3D31 - chains C and D of the 4 polymer chains in the assembly; structure by X-ray diffraction, 3.00 A resolution.

Chain C (and D):
Molecule: Sulfate/molybdate ABC transporter, permease protein
From: Methanosarcina acetivorans
Notes: chain D of this document is another copy of the same molecule, construct and numbering; everything in this record applies to it too
UniProt: Q8TTZ4 (Q8TTZ4_METAC); residue numbers follow UniProt; this construct covers 1-272
Sequence (295 residues; numbered -22 to 272; the number before each row is that of its first residue; numbers below 1 keep their minus sign (Met-22 is residue -22)):
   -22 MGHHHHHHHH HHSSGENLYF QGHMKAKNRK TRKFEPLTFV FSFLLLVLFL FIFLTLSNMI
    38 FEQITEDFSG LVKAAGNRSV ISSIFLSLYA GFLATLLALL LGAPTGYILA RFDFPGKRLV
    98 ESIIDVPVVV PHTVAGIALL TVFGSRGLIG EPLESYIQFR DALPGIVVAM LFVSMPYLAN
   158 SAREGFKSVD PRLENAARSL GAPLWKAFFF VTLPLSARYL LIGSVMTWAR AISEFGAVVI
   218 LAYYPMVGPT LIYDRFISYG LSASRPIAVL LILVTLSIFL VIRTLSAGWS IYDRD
Not modelled in the structure: -22 to 12, 261-272
Differences from the reference sequence: expression tag (-22 to 0)

How chain C and chain D interact:
Pairs across the interface (149):
  Leu14(C) - Leu181(D)  hydrophobic
  Leu14(C) - Trp182(D)  hydrophobic
  Leu14(C) - Phe185(D)  hydrophobic
  Thr15(C) - Leu181(D)
  Phe18(C) - Pro81(D)  hydrophobic
  Phe18(C) - Tyr84(D)  hydrophobic
  Phe18(C) - Ile85(D)  hydrophobic
  Phe18(C) - Phe185(D)  hydrophobic
  Ser19(C) - Ile85(D)
  Leu21(C) - Leu77(D)
  Leu21(C) - Leu78(D)  hydrophobic
  Leu21(C) - Pro81(D)  hydrophobic
  Leu22(C) - Thr82(D)
  Leu22(C) - Ile85(D)  hydrophobic
  Leu22(C) - Val97(D)  hydrophobic
  Val24(C) - Leu78(D)  hydrophobic
  Leu25(C) - Leu78(D)  hydrophobic
  Leu25(C) - Thr82(D)
  Leu25(C) - Ile101(D)  hydrophobic
  Leu25(C) - Met152(D)  hydrophobic
  Phe26(C) - Leu96(D)  hydrophobic
  Phe26(C) - Val97(D)  hydrophobic
  Phe26(C) - Ile100(D)  hydrophobic
  Phe28(C) - Phe120(D)  hydrophobic
  Phe28(C) - Leu148(D)  hydrophobic
  Phe28(C) - Phe149(D)  hydrophobic
  Ile29(C) - Ile100(D)  hydrophobic
  Ile29(C) - Phe149(D)  hydrophobic
  Phe30(C) - Ile100(D)  hydrophobic
  Thr32(C) - Ala115(D)
  Thr32(C) - Leu116(D)
  Leu33(C) - Val107(D)  hydrophobic
  Leu33(C) - Ala115(D)  hydrophobic
  Asn35(C) - Thr118(D)  hydrogen bond (side chain-backbone)
  Asn35(C) - Val119(D)
  Asn35(C) - Leu125(D)
  Met36(C) - Ala115(D)  hydrophobic
  Met36(C) - Thr118(D)
  Glu39(C) - Thr118(D)
  Glu39(C) - Arg123(D)  salt bridge
  Glu43(C) - Arg123(D)  salt bridge
  Leu77(C) - Leu21(D)
  Leu78(C) - Leu21(D)  hydrophobic
  Leu78(C) - Val24(D)  hydrophobic
  Leu78(C) - Leu25(D)  hydrophobic
  Pro81(C) - Phe18(D)  hydrophobic
  Pro81(C) - Leu21(D)  hydrophobic
  Thr82(C) - Leu22(D)
  Thr82(C) - Leu25(D)
  Tyr84(C) - Phe18(D)  hydrophobic
  Ile85(C) - Phe18(D)  hydrophobic
  Ile85(C) - Ser19(D)
  Ile85(C) - Leu22(D)  hydrophobic
  Leu96(C) - Phe26(D)  hydrophobic
  Val97(C) - Leu22(D)  hydrophobic
  Val97(C) - Phe26(D)  hydrophobic
  Ser99(C) - Arg260(D)  hydrogen bond
  Ile100(C) - Phe26(D)  hydrophobic
  Ile100(C) - Ile29(D)  hydrophobic
  Ile100(C) - Phe30(D)  hydrophobic
  Ile101(C) - Leu25(D)  hydrophobic
  Asp102(C) - Arg260(D)  salt bridge
  Val106(C) - Ala206(D)  hydrophobic
  Val106(C) - Ser210(D)
  Val106(C) - Thr252(D)
  Val107(C) - Leu33(D)  hydrophobic
  Pro108(C) - Ser210(D)
  Pro108(C) - Leu248(D)  hydrophobic
  His109(C) - His109(D)
  His109(C) - Ser210(D)  hydrogen bond (side chain-backbone)
  His109(C) - Glu211(D)  salt bridge
  His109(C) - Phe212(D)
  Thr110(C) - Phe212(D)
  Thr110(C) - Pro226(D)  hydrogen bond (side chain-backbone)
  Thr110(C) - Ile229(D)
  Val111(C) - Ile229(D)  hydrophobic
  Val111(C) - Ala245(D)
  Val111(C) - Leu248(D)  hydrophobic
  Val111(C) - Ile249(D)  hydrophobic
  Ile114(C) - Ile229(D)  hydrophobic
  Ile114(C) - Ser241(D)
  Ile114(C) - Arg242(D)
  Ile114(C) - Ala245(D)  hydrophobic
  Ala115(C) - Thr32(D)
  Ala115(C) - Leu33(D)  hydrophobic
  Ala115(C) - Met36(D)  hydrophobic
  Leu116(C) - Thr32(D)
  Leu117(C) - Phe233(D)  hydrophobic
  Leu117(C) - Leu238(D)  hydrophobic
  Thr118(C) - Asn35(D)  hydrogen bond (backbone-side chain)
  Thr118(C) - Met36(D)
  Thr118(C) - Glu39(D)
  Val119(C) - Thr32(D)
  Val119(C) - Asn35(D)
  Phe120(C) - Phe28(D)  hydrophobic
  Arg123(C) - Glu39(D)  salt bridge
  Arg123(C) - Glu43(D)  salt bridge
  Arg123(C) - Leu238(D)
  Arg123(C) - Arg242(D)
  Leu125(C) - Asn35(D)
  Arg137(C) - Phe233(D)
  Val145(C) - Phe28(D)
  Leu148(C) - Phe28(D)  hydrophobic
  Phe149(C) - Phe28(D)  hydrophobic
  Phe149(C) - Ile29(D)  hydrophobic
  Met152(C) - Leu25(D)  hydrophobic
  Tyr154(C) - Tyr154(D)
  Leu181(C) - Thr15(D)
  Phe185(C) - Leu14(D)  hydrophobic
  Phe185(C) - Phe18(D)  hydrophobic
  Ala206(C) - Val106(D)  hydrophobic
  Ser210(C) - Val106(D)
  Ser210(C) - Pro108(D)
  Ser210(C) - His109(D)  hydrogen bond (backbone-side chain)
  Glu211(C) - His109(D)  salt bridge
  Phe212(C) - His109(D)
  Phe212(C) - Thr110(D)
  Phe212(C) - Phe212(D)  hydrophobic
  Phe212(C) - Gly213(D)
  Gly213(C) - Phe212(D)
  Val216(C) - Tyr230(D)  hydrophobic
  Ile217(C) - Tyr230(D)  hydrophobic
  Ile217(C) - Phe233(D)
  Tyr220(C) - Tyr230(D)
  Pro226(C) - Thr110(D)  hydrogen bond (backbone-side chain)
  Ile229(C) - Thr110(D)
  Ile229(C) - Val111(D)  hydrophobic
  Ile229(C) - Ile114(D)  hydrophobic
  Tyr230(C) - Thr110(D)
  Tyr230(C) - Val216(D)  hydrophobic
  Tyr230(C) - Ile217(D)  hydrophobic
  Tyr230(C) - Tyr220(D)
  Tyr230(C) - Tyr230(D)
  Phe233(C) - Leu117(D)  hydrophobic
  Phe233(C) - Arg137(D)
  Phe233(C) - Ile217(D)
  Leu238(C) - Leu117(D)  hydrophobic
  Leu238(C) - Arg123(D)
  Ser241(C) - Ile114(D)
  Arg242(C) - Ile114(D)
  Arg242(C) - Arg123(D)
  Ala245(C) - Val111(D)
  Ala245(C) - Ile114(D)  hydrophobic
  Leu248(C) - Pro108(D)  hydrophobic
  Leu248(C) - Val111(D)  hydrophobic
  Ile249(C) - Val111(D)  hydrophobic
  Thr252(C) - Val106(D)
  Arg260(C) - Ser99(D)  hydrogen bond
  Arg260(C) - Asp102(D)  salt bridge
Other interface residues (no listed pair), chain C (82 interface residues in all): Gly79, Phe89, Glu98, Val103, Pro104, Val105, Trp182, Arg207, Thr227
Other interface residues (no listed pair), chain D (83 interface residues in all): Gly79, Leu86, Phe89, Glu98, Val103, Pro104, Val105, Val145, Arg207, Thr227

Overview:
82 residues of chain C and 83 residues of chain D are in contact, with 8 hydrogen bonds and 8 salt bridges.
Among the polar pairs are Glu39(C)-Arg123(D), Glu43(C)-Arg123(D) and Asp102(C)-Arg260(D).
Both chains are Sulfate/molybdate ABC transporter, permease protein (Methanosarcina acetivorans). Entry 3D31
(ModBC from Methanosarcina acetivorans) was determined by X-ray diffraction.
